Entry 6PWF (electron microscopy, 4.07 A resolution (low resolution: residue-level contacts below are approximate; hydrogen-bond / salt-bridge calls are withheld)); this record covers chains C and J of the 11 polymer chains in the assembly.

== Chain C ==
Protein: Histone H2A
Source organism: Drosophila melanogaster
UniProt: P84051 (H2A_DROME); residues 0-123 here correspond to UniProt positions 1-124 (UniProt number = residue number + 1)
Chain sequence (124 residues; row label = number of the first residue in the row; numbering starts at 0):
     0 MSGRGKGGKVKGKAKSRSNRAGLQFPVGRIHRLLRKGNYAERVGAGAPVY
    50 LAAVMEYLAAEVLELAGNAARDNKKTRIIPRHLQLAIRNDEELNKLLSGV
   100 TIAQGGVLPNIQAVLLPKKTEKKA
Unresolved in the structure: 0-13, 118-123
Curated features (UniProtKB/Swiss-Prot):
  - modified residue: Ser1 (N-acetylserine), Lys35 (N6-succinyllysine), Gln103 (N5-methylglutamine), Thr119 (Phosphothreonine)
  - cross-link: Lys118 (Glycyl lysine isopeptide (Lys-Gly) (interchain with G-Cter in ubiquitin))

== Chain J ==
Molecule: 147-nt DNA strand
Source organism: synthetic construct
Sequence (147 nucleotides; numbered -73 to 73; the number before each row is that of its first residue; numbers below 1 keep their minus sign (DA-73 is residue -73)):
   -73 ATCGAGAATCCCGGTGCCGAGGCCGCTCAATTGGTCGTAGACAGCTCTAG
   -23 CACCGCTTAAACGCACGTACGCGCTGTCCCCCGCGTTTTAACCGCCAAGG
    27 GGATTACTCCCTAGTCTCCAGGCACGTGTCAGATATATACATCCGAT
Unresolved in the structure: -73

== How chain C and chain J interact ==
Contacting residue pairs (15):
  Ser15(C) with DG47(J)
  Arg28(C) with DG48(J); DC49(J)
  His30(C) with DA39(J)
  Glu40(C) with DA39(J)
  Arg41(C) with DT38(J); DA39(J)
  Val42(C) with DT38(J); DA39(J)
  Gly43(C) with DT38(J)
  Ala44(C) with DT38(J)
  Thr75(C) with DA57(J); DG58(J)
  Arg76(C) with DA57(J); DG58(J)
Also at the interface, not in a pair above, chain C (12 interface residues in all): Arg34, Lys74
Also at the interface, not in a pair above, chain J (8 interface residues in all): DA59

== In short ==
Chain C and chain J form an interface of 12 and 8 residues respectively.
Here chain C is Histone H2A (Drosophila melanogaster) and chain J is a 147-nt DNA strand (synthetic
construct). Entry 6PWF (Cryo-EM structure of the ATPase domain of chromatin remodeling factor ISWI bound to
the nucleosome) was determined by electron microscopy together with 6PWE from the same study.
